PDB entry 7MDT | electron microscopy, 3.60 A resolution | chains D and F of the 8 polymer chains in the assembly

Chain D (and F):
Name: Transmembrane protein gp41
Organism: Human immunodeficiency virus 1
Notes: chain F of this document is another copy of the same molecule, construct and numbering; everything in this record applies to it too
UniProt: Q2N0S6 (Q2N0S6_9HIV1); residues 512-664 here correspond to UniProt positions 509-661 (UniProt number = residue number - 3)
Amino-acid sequence (153 residues; numbered 512 to 664; the number before each row is that of its first residue):
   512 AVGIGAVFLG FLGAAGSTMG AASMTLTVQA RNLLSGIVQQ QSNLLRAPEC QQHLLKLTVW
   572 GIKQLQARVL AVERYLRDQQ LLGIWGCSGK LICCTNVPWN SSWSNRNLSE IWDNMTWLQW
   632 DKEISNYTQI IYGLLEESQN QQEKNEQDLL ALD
Not modelled in the structure: 512-520, 547-567, 664 (chain F: 512-520, 547-568, 664)
Differences from the reference sequence: conflict Pro559 (Ile556 in Q2N0S6), Cys561 (Ala558 in Q2N0S6), Cys605 (Thr602 in Q2N0S6)
Disulfide bonds: Cys598-Cys604

Interface between chain D and chain F:
Contacting residue pairs (29):
  Thr538(D) with Ile595(F); Glu647(F), hydrogen bond; Asn651(F), hydrogen bond
  Ala541(D) with Gln591(F), hydrogen bond (backbone-side chain)
  Arg542(D) with Arg588(F), hydrogen bond (backbone-side chain); Glu647(F), salt bridge
  Leu544(D) with Arg588(F); Gln591(F)
  Leu545(D) with Leu587(F); Gln591(F)
  Leu568(D) with Val570(F); Ile573(F), hydrophobic; Lys574(F); Gln577(F)
  Leu576(D) with Leu576(F), hydrophobic; Gln577(F)
  Arg579(D) with Val580(F); Glu584(F), salt bridge
  Val580(D) with Val580(F), hydrophobic
  Val583(D) with Leu587(F), hydrophobic
  Tyr586(D) with Gln591(F)
  Leu587(D) with Leu587(F), hydrophobic
  Gly600(D) with Gly594(F)
  Lys601(D) with Glu654(F)
  Leu602(D) with Asn651(F); Glu654(F), hydrogen bond (backbone-side chain)
  Ile603(D) with Glu654(F), hydrogen bond (backbone-side chain); Gln658(F)
  Cys605(D) with Leu661(F), hydrophobic
Also at the interface, not in a pair above, chain D (22 interface residues in all): Met535, Thr569, Gly572, Ile573, Ser599
Also at the interface, not in a pair above, chain F (20 interface residues in all): Leu581, Val583, Ser599

Summary:
22 residues of chain D and 20 residues of chain F are in contact; the contacts include 6 hydrogen bonds and 2
salt bridges. Polar pairs include Arg542(D)-Glu647(F), Arg579(D)-Glu584(F) and Thr538(D)-Glu647(F).
Chain D and chain F are both Transmembrane protein gp41 (Human immunodeficiency virus 1); the structure, BG505
SOSIP.v5.2 in complex with the monoclonal antibody Rh4O9.8 (as Fab fragment), was determined by electron
microscopy together with 7MDU and 7MEP from the same study.
